PDB entry 6UUB | X-ray diffraction, 3.96 A resolution | chains DDD and 222 of the 8 polymer chains in the assembly

[Chain DDD]
Protein: DNA-directed RNA polymerase subunit beta'
Source organism: Escherichia coli
Notes: EC 2.7.7.6
Reference sequence: P0A8T7 (RPOC_ECOLI); residue numbers follow UniProt; this construct covers 1-1407
Amino-acid sequence (1407 residues; each row starts with the number of its first residue):
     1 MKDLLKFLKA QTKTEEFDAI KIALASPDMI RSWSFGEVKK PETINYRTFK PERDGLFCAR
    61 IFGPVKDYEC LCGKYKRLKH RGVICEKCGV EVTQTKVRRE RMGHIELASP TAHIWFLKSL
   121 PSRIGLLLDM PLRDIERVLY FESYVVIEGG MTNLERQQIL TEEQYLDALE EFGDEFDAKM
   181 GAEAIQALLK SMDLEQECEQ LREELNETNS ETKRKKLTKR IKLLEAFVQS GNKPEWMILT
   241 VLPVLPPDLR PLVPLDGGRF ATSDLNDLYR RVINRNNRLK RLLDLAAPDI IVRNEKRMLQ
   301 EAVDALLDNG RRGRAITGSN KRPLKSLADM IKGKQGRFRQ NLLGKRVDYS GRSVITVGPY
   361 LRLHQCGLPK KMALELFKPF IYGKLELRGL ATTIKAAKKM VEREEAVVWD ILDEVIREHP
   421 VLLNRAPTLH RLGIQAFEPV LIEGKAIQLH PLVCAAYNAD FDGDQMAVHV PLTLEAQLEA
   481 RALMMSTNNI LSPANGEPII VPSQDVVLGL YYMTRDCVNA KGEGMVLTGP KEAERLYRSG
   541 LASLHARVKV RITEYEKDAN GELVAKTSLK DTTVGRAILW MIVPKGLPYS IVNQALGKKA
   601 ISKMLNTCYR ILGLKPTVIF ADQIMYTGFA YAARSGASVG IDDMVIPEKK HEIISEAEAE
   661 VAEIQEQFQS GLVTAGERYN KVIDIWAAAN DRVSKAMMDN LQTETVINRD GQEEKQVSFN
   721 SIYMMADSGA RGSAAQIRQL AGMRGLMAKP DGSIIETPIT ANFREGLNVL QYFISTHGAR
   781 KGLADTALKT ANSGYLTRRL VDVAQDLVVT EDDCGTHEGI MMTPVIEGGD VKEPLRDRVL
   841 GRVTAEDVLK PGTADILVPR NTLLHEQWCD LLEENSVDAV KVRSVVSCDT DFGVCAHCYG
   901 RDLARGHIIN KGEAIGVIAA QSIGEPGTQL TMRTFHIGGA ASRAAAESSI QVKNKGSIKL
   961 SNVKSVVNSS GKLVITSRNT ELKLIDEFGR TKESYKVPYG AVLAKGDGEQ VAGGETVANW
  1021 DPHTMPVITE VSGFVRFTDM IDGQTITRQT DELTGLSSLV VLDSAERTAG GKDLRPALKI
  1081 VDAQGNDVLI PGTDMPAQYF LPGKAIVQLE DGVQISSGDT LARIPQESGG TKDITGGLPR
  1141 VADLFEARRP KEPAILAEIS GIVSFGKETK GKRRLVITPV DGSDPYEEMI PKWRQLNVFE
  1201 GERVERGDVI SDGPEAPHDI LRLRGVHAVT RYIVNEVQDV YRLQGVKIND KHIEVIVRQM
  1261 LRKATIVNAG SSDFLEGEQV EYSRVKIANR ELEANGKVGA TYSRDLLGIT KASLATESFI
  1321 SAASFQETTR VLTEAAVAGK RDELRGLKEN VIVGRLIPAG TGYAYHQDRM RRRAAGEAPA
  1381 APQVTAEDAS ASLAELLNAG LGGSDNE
Disordered / not traced: 1-14, 932-943, 1377-1407
Swiss-Prot annotation at these positions:
  - binding site (Zn(2+)): Cys70, Cys72, Cys85, Cys88, Cys814, Cys888, Cys895, Cys898
  - binding site (Mg(2+)): Asp460, Asp462, Asp464
  - modified residue: Lys983 (N6-acetyllysine)
  - mutagenesis: Gln504 (Q504P: Resistant to antibiotics salinamide A and B), Asn690 (N690D: Resistant to antibiotics salinamide A and B), Met697 (M697V: Resistant to antibiotics salinamide A and B), Ala735 (A735T: Resistant to antibiotics salinamide A and B), Arg738 (R738C/H/P/S: Resistant to antibiotics salinamide A and B), Ala748 (A748E: Resistant to antibiotics salinamide A and B), Pro758 (P758S/T: Resistant to antibiotics salinamide A and B), Phe763 (F763C: Resistant to antibiotics salinamide A and B), Ser775 (S775A: Resistant to antibiotics salinamide A and B), Ala779 (A779T/V: Resistant to antibiotics salinamide A and B), Arg780 (R780C: Resistant to antibiotics salinamide A and B), Gly782 (G782A/C: Resistant to antibiotics salinamide A and B), 1 further mutagenesis entry in UniProt
Bound ions: Zn2+ site 1: Cys72, Cys85, Cys88; Mg2+: Asp460, Asp462, Asp464; Zn2+ site 2: Cys814, Cys895
Ligand contacts: UTP (uridine 5'-triphosphate): Arg425, Asn458, Asp460, Arg731, Thr786

[Chain 222]
Molecule: Synthetic DNA 50-MER (promoter template strand)
Sequence (50 nucleotides; numbered 3 to 52; the number before each row is that of its first residue):
     3 TCCGCGTCAG ACTCGTAGGA TTATAGCATA CGTGAGGTGG GATGTCAAGG
Disordered / not traced: 37-52

[How chain DDD and chain 222 interact]
Pairs across the interface (23; chain DDD residue first):
  Lys87(DDD) - DG36(222)  salt bridge to the phosphate
  Ser210(DDD) - DT3(222)  sugar contact
  Thr212(DDD) - DT3(222)  phosphate contact
  Arg259(DDD) - DA22(222)  hydrogen bond to the base
  Arg311(DDD) - DC10(222)  phosphate contact
  Arg311(DDD) - DA11(222)  salt bridge to the phosphate
  Asn320(DDD) - DT23(222)  base contact
  Lys334(DDD) - DT15(222)  salt bridge to the phosphate
  Arg339(DDD) - DA13(222)  salt bridge to the phosphate
  Arg346(DDD) - DG17(222)  salt bridge to the phosphate
  Arg352(DDD) - DG17(222)  sugar contact
  Ala426(DDD) - DC16(222)  base contact
  Ala787(DDD) - DC14(222)  base contact
  Ala791(DDD) - DC14(222)  phosphate contact
  Gly794(DDD) - DC14(222)  sugar contact
  Tyr795(DDD) - DA13(222)  phosphate contact
  Tyr795(DDD) - DC14(222)  sugar contact
  Gln1326(DDD) - DG12(222)  hydrogen bond to the phosphate
  Glu1327(DDD) - DA11(222)  phosphate contact
  Glu1327(DDD) - DG12(222)  hydrogen bond to the phosphate
  Thr1329(DDD) - DA11(222)  phosphate contact
  Arg1330(DDD) - DC10(222)  hydrogen bond to the phosphate
  Arg1330(DDD) - DA11(222)  salt bridge to the phosphate
Interface residues without a listed pair, chain DDD (27 interface residues in all): Lys118, Glu211, Ser319, Lys332, Pro427, Gln465, Thr790, Thr1328
Interface residues without a listed pair, chain 222 (13 interface residues in all): DC4

[Overview]
27 residues of chain DDD and 13 residues of chain 222 are in contact, with 4 hydrogen bonds and 6 salt
bridges. Polar pairs include Arg259(DDD)-DA22(222), Gln1326(DDD)-DG12(222) and Glu1327(DDD)-DG12(222). Ligands
of chain DDD: UTP.
Here chain DDD is DNA-directed RNA polymerase subunit beta' (Escherichia coli) and chain 222 is Synthetic DNA
50-MER (promoter template strand). Entry 6UUB (E. coli sigma-S transcription initiation complex with a
mismatching UTP ("Fresh" crystal soaked with UTP for ...) was determined by X-ray diffraction (same
publication as 6UTV, 6UTW, 6UTX, 6UTY, 6UTZ, 6UU0 and 11 further entries).
